PDB entry 9ITK | electron microscopy, 2.89 A resolution | chains E and G of the 26 polymer chains in the assembly

Chain E:
Molecule: ATP synthase subunit beta
Source organism: Chloroflexus aurantiacus J-10-fl
Notes: EC 7.1.2.2
Reference sequence: A9WGS4 (ATPB_CHLAA); residues 1-471 here = UniProt positions 1-471
Amino-acid sequence (471 residues; each row starts with the number of its first residue):
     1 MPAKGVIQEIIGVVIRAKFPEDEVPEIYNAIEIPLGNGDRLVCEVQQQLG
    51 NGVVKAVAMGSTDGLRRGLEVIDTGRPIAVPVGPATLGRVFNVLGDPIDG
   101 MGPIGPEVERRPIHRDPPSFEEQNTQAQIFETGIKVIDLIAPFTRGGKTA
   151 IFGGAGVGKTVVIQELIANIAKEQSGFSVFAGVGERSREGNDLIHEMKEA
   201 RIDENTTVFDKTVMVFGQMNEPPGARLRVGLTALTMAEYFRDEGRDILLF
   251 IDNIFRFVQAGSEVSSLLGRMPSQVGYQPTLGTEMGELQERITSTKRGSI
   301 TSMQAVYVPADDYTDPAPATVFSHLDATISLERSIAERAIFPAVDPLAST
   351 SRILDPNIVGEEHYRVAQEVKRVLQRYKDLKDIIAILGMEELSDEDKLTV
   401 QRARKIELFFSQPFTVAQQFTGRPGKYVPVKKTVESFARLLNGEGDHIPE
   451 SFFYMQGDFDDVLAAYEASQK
Disordered / not traced: 1-2, 469-471
Curated features (UniProtKB/Swiss-Prot):
  - binding site (ATP): G153 to T160

Chain G:
Molecule: ATP synthase gamma chain
Source organism: Chloroflexus aurantiacus J-10-fl
Reference sequence: A9WGS5 (ATPG_CHLAA); numbering as in UniProt (aligned over 1-290)
Amino-acid sequence (290 residues; each row starts with the number of its first residue):
     1 MPSSREIKRRIRSVKNVAQITRAMEMVSASKMRRAQRNVLATRPYADRMR
    51 EVMANLTARVVGAARRGTLLEKRETVKSVALLVVTPDRGLCGSLVANVLR
   101 RAGRFITEQRAMGRTVDVYTFGRKGRDFFLRTGFAPAGEATRLGDAPKLE
   151 AILGVAISAINGFQSGKYDELYIIYSEFINTLVQRPAIKQLLPVESPDIS
   201 TTTNVDYTYEPGEEEVLNSILPRYVETQIYQAVLESIASEHSARMVAMRN
   251 ATNNAKDLVRDLTLSFNKARQAAITKEVSEIASGAAALTS
Disordered / not traced: 1, 287-290

How chain E and chain G interact:
Contacting residue pairs (23):
  P272(E) - V278(G)
  P272(E) - A282(G)
  Q274(E) - Q271(G)  hydrogen bond
  Q274(E) - T275(G)
  V275(E) - Q271(G)
  V275(E) - I274(G)  hydrophobic
  V275(E) - T275(G)
  G276(E) - V278(G)
  D312(E) - N267(G)
  D312(E) - R270(G)  salt bridge
  D312(E) - Q271(G)  hydrogen bond
  T314(E) - Q271(G)  hydrogen bond
  D315(E) - R270(G)  salt bridge
  D315(E) - Q271(G)
  I383(E) - R249(G)
  I386(E) - R22(G)
  I386(E) - A29(G)  hydrophobic
  L387(E) - M32(G)  hydrophobic
  L387(E) - R33(G)  hydrogen bond (backbone-side chain)
  L387(E) - M245(G)  hydrophobic
  E390(E) - R33(G)
  E391(E) - R33(G)  salt bridge
  E391(E) - T181(G)
Interface residues without a listed pair, chain E (16 interface residues in all): S273, P316, D382, A385
Interface residues without a listed pair, chain G (16 interface residues in all): E25, M26

Summary:
Chain E and chain G each contribute 16 residues to their interface, with 4 hydrogen bonds and 3 salt bridges.
Among the polar pairs are D312(E)-R270(G), D315(E)-R270(G) and E391(E)-R33(G). Curated annotation (UniProt)
lists 8 ATP-binding residues on chain E.
Here chain E is ATP synthase subunit beta and chain G is ATP synthase gamma chain, both from Chloroflexus
aurantiacus J-10-fl. Entry 9ITK (Chloroflexus aurantiacus ATP synthase, state 2) was determined by electron
microscopy (same publication as 9ITJ, 9ITL, 9ITM, 9ITN, 9ITO, 9ITP and 11 further entries).
